PDB entry 9IZ1 | electron microscopy, 2.73 A resolution | chains A and B of the 4 polymer chains in the assembly

== Chain A (and B) ==
Molecule: CTP synthase
Source organism: Drosophila melanogaster
Notes: EC 6.3.4.2; chain B of this document is another copy of the same molecule, construct and numbering; everything in this record applies to it too
UniProt: Q9VUL1 (PYRG_DROME); numbering as in UniProt (aligned over 1-556)
Chain sequence (556 residues; numbered 1 to 556; the number before each row is that of its first residue):
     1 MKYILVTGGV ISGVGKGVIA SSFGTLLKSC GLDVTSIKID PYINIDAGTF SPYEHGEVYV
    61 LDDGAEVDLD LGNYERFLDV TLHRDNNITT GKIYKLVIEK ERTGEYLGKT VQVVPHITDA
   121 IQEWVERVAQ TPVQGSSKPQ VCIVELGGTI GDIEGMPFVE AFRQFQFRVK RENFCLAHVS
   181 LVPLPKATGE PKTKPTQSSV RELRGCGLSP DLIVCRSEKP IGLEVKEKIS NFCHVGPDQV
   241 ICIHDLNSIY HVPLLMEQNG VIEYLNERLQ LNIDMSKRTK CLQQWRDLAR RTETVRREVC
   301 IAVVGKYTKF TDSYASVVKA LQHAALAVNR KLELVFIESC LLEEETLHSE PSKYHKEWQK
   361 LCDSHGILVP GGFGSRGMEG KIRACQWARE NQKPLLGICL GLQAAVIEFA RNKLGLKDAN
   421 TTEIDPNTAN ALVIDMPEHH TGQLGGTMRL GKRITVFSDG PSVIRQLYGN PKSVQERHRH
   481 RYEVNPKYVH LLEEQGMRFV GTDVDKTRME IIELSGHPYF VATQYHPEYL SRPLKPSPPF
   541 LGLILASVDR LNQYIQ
Glycans and other covalent adducts: 6-diazenyl-5-oxo-L-norleucine (DON) linked to C399
Bound ions: Mg2+: D70, E145 (together with 2'-deoxyadenosine-5'-diphosphate, 5ZL)
Small-molecule neighbours:
  - 5ZL ([[(2R,3S,4R,5R)-3,4-bis(oxidanyl)-5-(2-oxidanyl-4-phosphonooxy-pyrimidin-1-yl)oxolan-2-yl]methoxy-oxidanyl-phosphoryl] phosphono hydrogen phosphate), molecule 1: S12, K16, K38, D40, P41, Y42, H55, D68, D70, E145, G147, G148, D152, E154
  - 5ZL, molecule 2: P191, K192, T193, K194, Q197, K228, F232
  - 2'-deoxyadenosine-5'-diphosphate (DAT): S12, G13, V14, G15, K16, G17, V18, D70, E145, R216, I243, H244, D245, L246, I249, V252, D312
  - 2'-deoxyguanosine-5'-triphosphate (DGT): G48, T49, F50, S51, P52, K306, Y307, F373, G374, R376, L444, M448, R479, R481
  - 6-diazenyl-5-oxo-L-norleucine (DON): G371, G372, F373, I398, L400, Q403, E423, R479, H480, R481, Y482, H526
Curated features (UniProtKB/Swiss-Prot):
  - active site (For GATase activity): C399, H526, E528
What the authors report for this chain:
  - binding site for 6-diazenyl-5-oxo-L-norleucine: C399
  - catalytic residues: C399
  - binding site for 2'-deoxyadenosine-5'-diphosphate: S12 to G15, K16 to S29, R216, H244, L246, D312
  - binding site for 5ZL: E154
  - binding site for 2'-deoxyguanosine-5'-triphosphate: F50
  - binding site for 2'-deoxyguanosine-5'-triphosphate: R481 (proposed by the authors, not directly observed)

== Chain A / chain B interface ==
Residue-residue contacts - 29 pairs, chain A then chain B:
  V10(A) - K194(B)
  V10(A) - P195(B)
  I11(A) - P185(B)  hydrophobic
  I11(A) - K192(B)
  S12(A) - K192(B)
  G13(A) - T188(B)  hydrogen bond (backbone-side chain)
  G13(A) - K192(B)
  T149(A) - K194(B)
  G151(A) - R201(B)
  D152(A) - K194(B)
  P185(A) - I11(B)  hydrophobic
  K186(A) - D245(B)
  A187(A) - R216(B)
  A187(A) - D245(B)  hydrogen bond (backbone-side chain)
  T188(A) - G13(B)  hydrogen bond (side chain-backbone)
  K192(A) - I11(B)
  K192(A) - S12(B)
  K192(A) - G13(B)
  K194(A) - V10(B)
  K194(A) - T149(B)
  K194(A) - D152(B)
  P195(A) - V10(B)
  R201(A) - G151(B)
  R201(A) - E202(B)  salt bridge
  E202(A) - R201(B)  salt bridge
  R216(A) - A187(B)
  E218(A) - K186(B)
  D245(A) - K186(B)
  D245(A) - A187(B)  hydrogen bond (side chain-backbone)
Interface residues without a listed pair, chain A (22 interface residues in all): L181, P183, F310
Interface residues without a listed pair, chain B (22 interface residues in all): L181, P183, E218, F310

== Summary ==
Chain A and chain B each contribute 22 residues to their interface; the contacts include 4 hydrogen bonds and
2 salt bridges. Polar pairs include R201(A)-E202(B), G13(A)-T188(B) and A187(A)-D245(B). Bound to chain A:
2'-deoxyadenosine-5'-diphosphate, 2'-deoxyguanosine-5'-triphosphate and compound 5ZL. The paper reports the
catalytic residue C399(A); a binding site for 2'-deoxyadenosine-5'-diphosphate at S12(A), K16(A) and R216(A)
among others.
Both chains are CTP synthase (Drosophila melanogaster). Entry 9IZ1 (dmCTPS tetramer with dATP dUTP dGTP and
DON) was determined by electron microscopy, deposited together with 9IZ2.
